4OMY - chains A and F of the 4 polymer chains in the assembly; structure by X-ray diffraction, 3.06 A resolution.

# Chain A
Molecule: NolR
Source organism: Sinorhizobium fredii
Reference sequence: Q83TD2 (Q83TD2_RHIFR); residues 1-118 here = UniProt positions 1-118
Chain sequence (118 residues; row label = number of the first residue in the row):
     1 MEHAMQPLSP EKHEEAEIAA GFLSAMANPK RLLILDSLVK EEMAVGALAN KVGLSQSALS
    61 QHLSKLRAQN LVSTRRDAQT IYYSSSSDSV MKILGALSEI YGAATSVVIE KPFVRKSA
Not modelled in the structure: 1-5, 103-118
Modified residues: Mse-1, Mse-5 (selenomethionine); Mse-26, Mse-43, Mse-91 (selenomethionine; parent Met)
What the authors report for this chain:
  - binding site for the 22-nt DNA strand: Ser-55 to Gln-69, Gln-79
  - binding site for the 22-nt DNA strand: Asn-28, Lys-30, Arg-31, Gln-56, Ser-57, Ser-60, Gln-61, His-62, Gln-79, Ile-81, Tyr-83
  - binding site for the 22-nt DNA strand (chain F): Asn-28, Arg-31, Gly-46, Ser-57, Ser-60, Gln-61, His-62, Arg-67, Ile-81, Tyr-83
  - mutagenesis - R31A, S57A, S60A, Q61A: abolished binding to the 22-nt DNA strand
  - mutagenesis - Q56A: unchanged binding to the 22-nt DNA strand

# Chain F
Molecule: 22-nt DNA strand
Sequence (22 nucleotides; each row starts with the number of its first residue):
     1 ATTAACTTCA GGGTTCTCTA AT
Not modelled in the structure: 1

# Interface between chain A and chain F
Contacting residue pairs (12; chain A residue first):
  Asn-28(A) with DT17(F), hydrogen bond to the phosphate
  Arg-31(A) with DT17(F), salt bridge to the phosphate
  Leu-54(A) with DC18(F), phosphate contact
  Ser-55(A) with DT19(F), hydrogen bond to the phosphate
  Ser-57(A) with DT19(F), base contact; DA20(F), hydrogen bond to the base; DA21(F), base contact
  Gln-61(A) with DC18(F), hydrogen bond to the base; DT19(F), hydrogen bond to the base
  His-62(A) with DT17(F), sugar contact; DC18(F), salt bridge to the phosphate
  Lys-65(A) with DT17(F), salt bridge to the phosphate
Interface residues without a listed pair, chain A (10 interface residues in all): Lys-30, Ala-58
Interface residues without a listed pair, chain F (6 interface residues in all): DC16

# Overview
10 residues of chain A face 6 of chain F across their interface; the contacts include 5 hydrogen bonds and 3
salt bridges. Among the polar pairs are Ser-57(A)/DA20(F), Gln-61(A)/DC18(F) and Gln-61(A)/DT19(F). The paper
reports a binding site for the 22-nt DNA strand at Ser-55(A), Gln-79(A) and Asn-28(A) among others; R31A, S57A
and S60A of chain A, among others, abolish binding to the 22-nt DNA strand; 5 substitutions were tested in
all.
Here chain A is NolR (Sinorhizobium fredii) and chain F is a 22-nt DNA strand. Entry 4OMY (Crystal Structure
of SeMet NolR from Sinorhizobium fredii in complex with oligo AT DNA) was determined by X-ray diffraction
(same publication as 4OMZ and 4ON0).
